PDB entry 2C12 | X-ray diffraction, 2.07 A resolution | chains A and D of the 4 polymer chains in the assembly

# Chain A (and D)
Molecule: Nitroalkane oxidase
From: Fusarium oxysporum
Notes: chain D of this document is another copy of the same molecule, construct and numbering; everything in this record applies to it too
UniProt: Q8X1D8 (Q8X1D8_FUSOX); residues 1-439 here = UniProt positions 1-439
Chain sequence (439 residues; row label = number of the first residue in the row):
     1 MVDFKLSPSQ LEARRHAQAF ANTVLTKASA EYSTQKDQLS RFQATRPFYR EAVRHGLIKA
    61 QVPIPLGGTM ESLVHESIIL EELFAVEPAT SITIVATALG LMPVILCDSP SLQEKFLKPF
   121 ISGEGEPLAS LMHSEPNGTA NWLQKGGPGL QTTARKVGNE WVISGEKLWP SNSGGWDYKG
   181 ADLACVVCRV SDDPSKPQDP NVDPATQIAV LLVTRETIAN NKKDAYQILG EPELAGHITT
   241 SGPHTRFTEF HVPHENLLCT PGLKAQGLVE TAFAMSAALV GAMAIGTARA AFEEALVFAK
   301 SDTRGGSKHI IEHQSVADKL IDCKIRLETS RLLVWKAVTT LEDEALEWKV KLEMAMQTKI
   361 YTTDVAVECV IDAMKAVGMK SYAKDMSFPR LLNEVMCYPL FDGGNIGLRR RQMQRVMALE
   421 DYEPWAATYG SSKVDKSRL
Not modelled in the structure: 1, 432-439
Residues lining bound ligands:
  - FAD (flavin-adenine dinucleotide), molecule 1: L99, L131, M132, H133, S134, G138, T139, A140, N141, W169, P170, S171, L234, T240, F273, C397, L400, F401, D402, G403, G404, I406, G407, L408, R411
  - FAD, molecule 2: R304, I310, H313, V316, K375, A376, V377, G378, M379, Y382
UniProt features mapped onto this chain:
  - active site: D402 (Proton acceptor)
  - binding site (FAD): L131 to S134, T139 to N141, W169 to S171, R304, H313, Q314, K375 to M379, L400 to G404
  - mutagenesis: S276 (S276A: Decreases catalytic activity about tenfold), D402 (D402E: Decreases enzyme activity about twentyfold; D402N: Almost abolishes enzyme activity towards neutral nitroethane, but retains activity towards anionic nitroethane), R409 (R409K: Reduces catalytic activity)
Reported in the primary citation:
  - catalytic residues: D402
  - contacts within the chain: S276-D402 (hydrogen bond), D402-R409 (hydrogen bond)
  - binding site for spermine: E76, D402
  - specificity-determining residues: F273, L408, R415
  - binding site for flavin-adenine dinucleotide: D402

# Interface between chain A and chain D
Pairs across the interface (7):
  H313(A) - Q314(D)
  Q314(A) - H313(D)
  Q314(A) - Q314(D)
  Q314(A) - S315(D)  hydrogen bond
  S315(A) - Q314(D)  hydrogen bond
  S315(A) - D318(D)  hydrogen bond
  D318(A) - S315(D)  hydrogen bond

# Summary
Chain A and chain D each contribute 4 residues to their interface; the contacts include 4 hydrogen bonds.
Polar pairs include Q314(A)-S315(D) and S315(A)-D318(D). Chain A binds flavin-adenine dinucleotide. The paper
reports the catalytic residue D402(A); a binding site for spermine at E76(A) and D402(A).
Both chains are Nitroalkane oxidase (Fusarium oxysporum). Entry 2C12 (Crystal Structure of Nitroalkane Oxidase
in Complex with Spermine, a Competitive Inhibitor) was determined by X-ray diffraction together with 2C0U from
the same study.
